Entry 5AE2 (X-ray diffraction, 2.00 A resolution); this record covers chains A and B.

== Chain A (and B) ==
Molecule: Alkyldihydroxyacetonephosphate synthase, peroxisomal
Source organism: Cavia porcellus
Notes: chain B of this document is another copy of the same molecule, construct and numbering; everything in this record applies to it too
Reference sequence: P97275 (ADAS_CAVPO); residues 1-658 here = UniProt positions 1-658
Chain sequence (658 residues; row label = number of the first residue in the row):
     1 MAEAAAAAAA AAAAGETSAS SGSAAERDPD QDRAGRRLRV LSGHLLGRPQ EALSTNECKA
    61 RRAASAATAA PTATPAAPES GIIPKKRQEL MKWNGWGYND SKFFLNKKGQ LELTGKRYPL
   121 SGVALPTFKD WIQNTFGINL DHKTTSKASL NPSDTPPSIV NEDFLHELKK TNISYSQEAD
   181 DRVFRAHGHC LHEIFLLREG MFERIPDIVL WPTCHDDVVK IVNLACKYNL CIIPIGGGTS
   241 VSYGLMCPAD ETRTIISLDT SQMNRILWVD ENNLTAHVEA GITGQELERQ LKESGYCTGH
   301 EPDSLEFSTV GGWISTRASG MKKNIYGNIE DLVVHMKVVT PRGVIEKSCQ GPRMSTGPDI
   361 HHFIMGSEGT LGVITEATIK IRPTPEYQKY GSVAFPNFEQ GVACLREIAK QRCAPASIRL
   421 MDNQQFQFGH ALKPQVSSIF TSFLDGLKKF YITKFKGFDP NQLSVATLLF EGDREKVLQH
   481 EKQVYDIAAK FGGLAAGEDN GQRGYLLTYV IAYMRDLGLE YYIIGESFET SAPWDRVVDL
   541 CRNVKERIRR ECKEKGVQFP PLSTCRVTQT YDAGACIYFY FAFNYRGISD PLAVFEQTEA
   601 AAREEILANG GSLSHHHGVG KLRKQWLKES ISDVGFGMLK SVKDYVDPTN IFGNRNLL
Not modelled in the structure: 1-80, 145-153, 451-458 (chain B: 1-80, 141-154, 435-456)
Small-molecule neighbours:
  - FAD (flavin-adenine dinucleotide): W96, H189, I233, P234, I235, G236, G237, G238, T239, S240, V241, G244, L245, T260, A280, P302, D303, S304, F307, S308, T309, G311, G312, W313, S315, T316, A318, S319, E368, G369, G372, V373, I374, A512, H616, N654, N656
  - FYC (3-(2-fluorophenyl)-2-methyl-N-((2-oxo-2,3-dihydro-1H-benzo[d]imidazol-5-yl)methyl)acrylamide): V241, D303, I511, A512, M514, R515, I524, G525, E526, S527, Y578, Y580, F581, A582, H616, H617
Swiss-Prot annotation at these positions:
  - region (Important for enzyme activity): H615 to H617, N654 to L658
  - active site: Y578 (Proton donor/acceptor)
  - binding site (FAD): P234 to S240, D303 to T309, T316 to S319, E368 to I374
  - binding site (substrate): R515
  - site: R419 (Important for enzyme activity)
  - modified residue: S65 (Phosphoserine), T74 (Phosphothreonine), K102 (N6-acetyllysine), K347 (N6-acetyllysine)
  - mutagenesis: H300 (H300A: Loss of activity), T309 (T309I: Impaired FAD binding and protein stability. Loss of activity), S367 (S367A: Strongly reduced activity), R419 (R419H: Loss of activity; R419K: Strongly reduced activity), L469 (L469P: Impaired FAD binding and protein stability. Loss of activity), R515 (R515L: Impaired FAD binding and protein stability. Loss of activity), C576 (C576A: No effect on activity), Y578 (Y578F: Loss of activity), H615 (H615A: Loss of activity), H616 (H616A: Loss of activity), H617 (H617A: Loss of activity)

== Interface between chain A and chain B ==
Contacting residue pairs - 168 pairs, chain A then chain B:
  N272(A) - R406(B)  hydrogen bond (backbone-side chain)
  N272(A) - W534(B)
  N272(A) - D535(B)
  N273(A) - R406(B)
  N273(A) - P533(B)
  N273(A) - W534(B)  hydrogen bond (side chain-backbone)
  N273(A) - D535(B)  hydrogen bond
  N273(A) - D572(B)
  N273(A) - A573(B)
  L274(A) - R406(B)
  L274(A) - K410(B)
  T316(A) - S355(B)  hydrogen bond (backbone-side chain)
  R317(A) - R353(B)  hydrogen bond (backbone-side chain)
  R317(A) - M354(B)  hydrogen bond (side chain-backbone)
  R317(A) - S355(B)
  R317(A) - G357(B)
  R317(A) - D359(B)
  A318(A) - R353(B)  hydrogen bond (backbone-side chain)
  S319(A) - R353(B)
  I325(A) - R412(B)  hydrogen bond (backbone-side chain)
  N328(A) - R353(B)
  E330(A) - R353(B)  salt bridge
  R342(A) - V634(B)
  G343(A) - V634(B)
  V344(A) - S632(B)
  I345(A) - S632(B)
  I345(A) - V634(B)  hydrophobic
  I345(A) - M638(B)  hydrophobic
  E346(A) - I631(B)
  E346(A) - S632(B)
  K347(A) - S630(B)
  S348(A) - E629(B)  hydrogen bond (side chain-backbone)
  S348(A) - S630(B)  hydrogen bond (backbone-backbone)
  C349(A) - S612(B)
  Q350(A) - P533(B)
  P352(A) - S531(B)
  P352(A) - A532(B)
  P352(A) - Y571(B)  hydrophobic
  P352(A) - A573(B)
  P352(A) - G574(B)
  P352(A) - A575(B)
  R353(A) - R317(B)  hydrogen bond (side chain-backbone)
  R353(A) - A318(B)  hydrogen bond (side chain-backbone)
  R353(A) - S319(B)
  R353(A) - N328(B)
  R353(A) - E330(B)  salt bridge
  R353(A) - S531(B)  hydrogen bond (backbone-side chain)
  R353(A) - Y571(B)
  R353(A) - H615(B)  hydrogen bond (side chain-backbone)
  R353(A) - H616(B)
  M354(A) - R317(B)  hydrogen bond (backbone-side chain)
  M354(A) - S531(B)
  M354(A) - S612(B)
  M354(A) - S614(B)
  M354(A) - H615(B)
  S355(A) - T316(B)  hydrogen bond (side chain-backbone)
  S355(A) - R317(B)
  S355(A) - S614(B)  hydrogen bond (backbone-backbone)
  S355(A) - H615(B)  hydrogen bond (backbone-backbone)
  S355(A) - H616(B)  hydrogen bond (side chain-backbone)
  S355(A) - G618(B)
  T356(A) - L613(B)
  T356(A) - S614(B)
  T356(A) - V619(B)
  T356(A) - L627(B)
  T356(A) - I631(B)
  G357(A) - R317(B)
  G357(A) - G366(B)
  G357(A) - L657(B)
  P358(A) - H362(B)
  P358(A) - F363(B)
  P358(A) - M365(B)
  P358(A) - G366(B)
  P358(A) - L639(B)  hydrophobic
  P358(A) - L657(B)
  D359(A) - H362(B)  hydrogen bond (backbone-backbone)
  I360(A) - I631(B)
  I360(A) - G635(B)
  I360(A) - L639(B)  hydrophobic
  H362(A) - P358(B)
  H362(A) - D359(B)
  H362(A) - H362(B)
  F363(A) - P358(B)
  F363(A) - F363(B)  hydrophobic
  F363(A) - L639(B)  hydrophobic
  F363(A) - V642(B)  hydrophobic
  M365(A) - P358(B)
  G366(A) - G357(B)
  G366(A) - P358(B)
  K380(A) - D572(B)  salt bridge
  R382(A) - K410(B)  hydrogen bond (side chain-backbone)
  R382(A) - R412(B)
  R406(A) - N272(B)  hydrogen bond (side chain-backbone)
  R406(A) - N273(B)
  R406(A) - L274(B)
  K410(A) - R382(B)  hydrogen bond (backbone-side chain)
  R412(A) - I325(B)  hydrogen bond (side chain-backbone)
  R412(A) - R382(B)
  Q483(A) - K476(B)
  S531(A) - R353(B)  hydrogen bond (side chain-backbone)
  S531(A) - M354(B)
  A532(A) - P352(B)
  P533(A) - N273(B)
  P533(A) - Q350(B)
  W534(A) - N272(B)
  W534(A) - N273(B)  hydrogen bond (backbone-side chain)
  D535(A) - N272(B)  hydrogen bond
  D535(A) - N273(B)  hydrogen bond
  Y571(A) - P352(B)  hydrophobic
  Y571(A) - R353(B)
  D572(A) - N273(B)
  D572(A) - K380(B)  salt bridge
  A573(A) - N273(B)
  A573(A) - P352(B)
  G574(A) - P352(B)
  A575(A) - P352(B)
  S612(A) - C349(B)
  S612(A) - M354(B)
  L613(A) - T356(B)
  S614(A) - M354(B)
  S614(A) - S355(B)  hydrogen bond (backbone-backbone)
  S614(A) - T356(B)
  H615(A) - R353(B)  hydrogen bond (backbone-side chain)
  H615(A) - M354(B)
  H615(A) - S355(B)  hydrogen bond (backbone-backbone)
  H616(A) - R353(B)
  H616(A) - S355(B)
  G618(A) - S355(B)  hydrogen bond (backbone-side chain)
  V619(A) - T356(B)
  L627(A) - T356(B)
  E629(A) - S348(B)
  S630(A) - K347(B)
  S630(A) - S348(B)  hydrogen bond (backbone-backbone)
  I631(A) - E346(B)
  I631(A) - T356(B)
  I631(A) - I360(B)
  S632(A) - V344(B)
  S632(A) - I345(B)
  S632(A) - E346(B)
  V634(A) - T340(B)
  V634(A) - R342(B)
  V634(A) - G343(B)
  V634(A) - I345(B)  hydrophobic
  V634(A) - Y645(B)
  V634(A) - V646(B)  hydrophobic
  G635(A) - I360(B)
  G637(A) - Y645(B)
  M638(A) - I345(B)  hydrophobic
  M638(A) - F363(B)  hydrophobic
  M638(A) - V642(B)  hydrophobic
  M638(A) - Y645(B)
  M638(A) - V646(B)  hydrophobic
  L639(A) - P358(B)  hydrophobic
  L639(A) - F363(B)  hydrophobic
  S641(A) - S641(B)  hydrogen bond (backbone-side chain)
  S641(A) - V642(B)
  S641(A) - Y645(B)
  V642(A) - F363(B)  hydrophobic
  V642(A) - S641(B)
  V642(A) - V642(B)  hydrophobic
  Y645(A) - D633(B)
  Y645(A) - V634(B)
  Y645(A) - G637(B)
  Y645(A) - M638(B)
  Y645(A) - S641(B)
  V646(A) - M638(B)  hydrophobic
  L657(A) - G357(B)
  L657(A) - P358(B)
Also at the interface, not in a pair above, chain A (87 interface residues in all): D270, T275, I329, T340, G351, I364, S367, E368, P383, A409, Q411, K476, Q479, G610, G611, H617, D633
Also at the interface, not in a pair above, chain B (87 interface residues in all): D270, T275, Y326, I329, G351, I364, S367, E368, P383, A409, Q479, Q483, G610, G611, H617

== In short ==
Chain A and chain B each contribute 87 residues to their interface, with 34 hydrogen bonds and 4 salt bridges.
Polar pairs include E330(A)-R353(B), K380(A)-D572(B) and N272(A)-R406(B). Bound to chain A: compound FYC and
flavin-adenine dinucleotide.
Chain A and chain B are both Alkyldihydroxyacetonephosphate synthase, peroxisomal (Cavia porcellus); the
structure, Ether Lipid-Generating Enzyme AGPS in complex with inhibitor 1e, was determined by X-ray
diffraction (same publication as 5ADZ, 5AE1 and 5AE3).
